PDB entry 2Q2Q | X-ray diffraction, 2.02 A resolution | chains A and C of the 4 polymer chains in the assembly

# Chain A (and C)
Name: Beta-D-hydroxybutyrate dehydrogenase
From: Pseudomonas putida
Notes: EC 1.1.1.30; chain C of this document is another copy of the same molecule, construct and numbering; everything in this record applies to it too
Reference sequence: Q9AE70 (Q9AE70_PSEPU); numbering as in UniProt (aligned over 2-256)
Sequence (255 residues; row label = number of the first residue in the row):
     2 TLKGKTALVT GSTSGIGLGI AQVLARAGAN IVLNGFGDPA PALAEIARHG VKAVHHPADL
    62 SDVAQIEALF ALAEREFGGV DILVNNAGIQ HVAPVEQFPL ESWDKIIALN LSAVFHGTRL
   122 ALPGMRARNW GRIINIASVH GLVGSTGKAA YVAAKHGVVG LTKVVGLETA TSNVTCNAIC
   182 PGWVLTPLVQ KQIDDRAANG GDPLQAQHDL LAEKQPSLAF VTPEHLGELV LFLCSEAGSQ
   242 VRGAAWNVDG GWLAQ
Not modelled in the structure: 198-202 (chain C: 195-206)

# Interface between chain A and chain C
Residue-residue contacts (60):
  Lys-164(A) / Ala-255(C)
  Leu-168(A) / Pro-217(C)  hydrophobic
  Leu-168(A) / Gly-252(C)
  Leu-168(A) / Ala-255(C)  hydrophobic
  Leu-168(A) / Gln-256(C)
  Ala-171(A) / Pro-217(C)  hydrophobic
  Ala-171(A) / Ser-218(C)
  Thr-172(A) / Pro-217(C)
  Pro-217(A) / Leu-168(C)  hydrophobic
  Pro-217(A) / Ala-171(C)  hydrophobic
  Pro-217(A) / Thr-172(C)
  Ser-218(A) / Ala-171(C)
  Ser-218(A) / Gln-241(C)  hydrogen bond
  Ser-218(A) / Arg-243(C)
  Ala-220(A) / Gln-241(C)
  Phe-221(A) / Gln-241(C)
  Val-222(A) / Gln-241(C)
  His-226(A) / Glu-237(C)
  His-226(A) / Ala-238(C)
  His-226(A) / Ser-240(C)  hydrogen bond
  Glu-229(A) / Phe-233(C)
  Glu-229(A) / Ala-238(C)
  Leu-230(A) / Phe-233(C)
  Phe-233(A) / Glu-229(C)
  Phe-233(A) / Leu-230(C)  hydrophobic
  Glu-237(A) / His-226(C)
  Ala-238(A) / His-226(C)
  Ala-238(A) / Glu-229(C)
  Ser-240(A) / His-226(C)
  Gln-241(A) / Ser-218(C)  hydrogen bond
  Gln-241(A) / Ala-220(C)
  Gln-241(A) / Phe-221(C)
  Gln-241(A) / Val-222(C)
  Gln-241(A) / Asp-250(C)  hydrogen bond (backbone-backbone)
  Gln-241(A) / Gly-251(C)  hydrogen bond (backbone-backbone)
  Val-242(A) / Asn-248(C)
  Arg-243(A) / Ser-218(C)
  Arg-243(A) / Asp-250(C)
  Arg-243(A) / Gly-251(C)
  Arg-243(A) / Gly-252(C)
  Gly-244(A) / Ala-255(C)
  Ala-245(A) / Asn-248(C)
  Trp-247(A) / Leu-230(C)  hydrophobic
  Trp-247(A) / Trp-247(C)  hydrophobic
  Trp-247(A) / Asn-248(C)  hydrogen bond (side chain-backbone)
  Trp-247(A) / Val-249(C)  hydrophobic
  Asn-248(A) / Ala-245(C)
  Asn-248(A) / Trp-247(C)  hydrogen bond (backbone-side chain)
  Val-249(A) / Gln-241(C)
  Val-249(A) / Val-242(C)  hydrophobic
  Val-249(A) / Trp-247(C)  hydrophobic
  Asp-250(A) / Gln-241(C)  hydrogen bond (backbone-backbone)
  Asp-250(A) / Arg-243(C)
  Gly-251(A) / Gln-241(C)  hydrogen bond (backbone-backbone)
  Gly-252(A) / Leu-168(C)
  Gly-252(A) / Arg-243(C)
  Ala-255(A) / Lys-164(C)
  Ala-255(A) / Leu-168(C)
  Ala-255(A) / Gly-244(C)
  Gln-256(A) / Leu-168(C)
Also at the interface, not in a pair above, chain C (30 interface residues in all): Leu-219

# Overview
29 residues of chain A face 30 of chain C across their interface; the contacts include 9 hydrogen bonds. Polar
pairs include Ser-218(A)/Gln-241(C), His-226(A)/Ser-240(C) and Trp-247(A)/Asn-248(C).
Chain A and chain C are both Beta-D-hydroxybutyrate dehydrogenase (Pseudomonas putida); the structure,
Structure of D-3-Hydroxybutyrate Dehydrogenase from Pseudomonas putida, was determined by X-ray diffraction
(same publication as 2Q2V and 2Q2W).
